8P62 - chains 5 and A of the 14 polymer chains in the assembly; structure by electron microscopy, 3.90 A resolution.

Chain 5:
Name: Minichromosome maintenance protein 5
Source organism: Saccharomyces cerevisiae
Notes: EC 3.6.4.12
UniProt: P29496 (MCM5_YEAST); residues 1-775 here = UniProt positions 1-775
Amino-acid sequence (775 residues; row label = number of the first residue in the row):
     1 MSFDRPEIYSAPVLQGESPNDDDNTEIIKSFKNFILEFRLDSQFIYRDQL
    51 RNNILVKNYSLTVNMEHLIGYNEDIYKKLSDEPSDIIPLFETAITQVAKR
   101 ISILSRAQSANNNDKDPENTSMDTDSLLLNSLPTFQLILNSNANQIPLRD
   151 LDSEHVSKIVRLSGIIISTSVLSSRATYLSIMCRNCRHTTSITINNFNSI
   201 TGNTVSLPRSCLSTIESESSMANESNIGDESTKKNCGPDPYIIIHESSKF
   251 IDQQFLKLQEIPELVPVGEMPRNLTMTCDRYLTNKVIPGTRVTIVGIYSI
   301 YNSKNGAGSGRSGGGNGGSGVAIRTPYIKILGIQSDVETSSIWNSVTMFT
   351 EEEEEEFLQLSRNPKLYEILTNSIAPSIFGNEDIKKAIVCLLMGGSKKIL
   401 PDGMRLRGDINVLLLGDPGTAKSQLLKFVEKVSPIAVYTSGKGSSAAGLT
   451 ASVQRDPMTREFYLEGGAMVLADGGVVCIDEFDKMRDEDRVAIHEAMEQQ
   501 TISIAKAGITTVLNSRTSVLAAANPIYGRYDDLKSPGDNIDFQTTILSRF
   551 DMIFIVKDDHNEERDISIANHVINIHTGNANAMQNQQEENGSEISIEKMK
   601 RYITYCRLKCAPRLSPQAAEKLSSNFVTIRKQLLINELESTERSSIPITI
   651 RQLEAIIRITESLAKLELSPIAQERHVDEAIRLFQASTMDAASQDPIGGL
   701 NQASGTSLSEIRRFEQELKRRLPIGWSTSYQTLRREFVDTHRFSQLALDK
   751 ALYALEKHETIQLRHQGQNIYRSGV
Unresolved in the structure: 1-19, 109-127, 214-233, 307-318, 342-345, 700-705, 774-775
Ion coordination: Zn2+: Cys-186, Cys-211
Residues lining bound ligands:
  - ATP (adenosine-5'-triphosphate), molecule 1: Ser-377, Ile-378, Phe-379, Asn-381, Asp-417, Pro-418, Gly-419, Thr-420, Ala-421, Lys-422, Ser-423, Gln-424, Asn-524, Val-572
  - ATP, molecule 2: Glu-498, Gln-499, Arg-549, Ile-650, Arg-651, Glu-654
UniProt features mapped onto this chain:
  - motif: Ser-548 to Asp-551 (Arginine finger)
  - binding site (ATP): Gly-416 to Ser-423
  - mutagenesis: Lys-422 (K422A: Loss of MCM2-7 complex helicase activity)

Chain A:
Molecule: 9-nt DNA strand
Sequence (9 nucleotides; numbered 14 to 22; the number before each row is that of its first residue):
    14 AAAAAAAAA

Interface between chain 5 and chain A:
Contacting residue pairs - 9 pairs, chain 5 then chain A:
  Ser-445(5) with DA18(A), hydrogen bond to the phosphate
  Ala-447(5) with DA17(A), phosphate contact
  Ala-451(5) with DA17(A), phosphate contact
  Val-453(5) with DA16(A), sugar contact
  Arg-455(5) with DA14(A), base contact
  Phe-462(5) with DA15(A), sugar contact
  Lys-506(5) with DA16(A), sugar contact; DA17(A), salt bridge to the phosphate
  Ala-507(5) with DA16(A), phosphate contact
Interface residues without a listed pair, chain 5 (11 interface residues in all): Gly-448, Ser-452, Arg-460

In short:
Chain 5 and chain A form an interface of 11 and 5 residues respectively, with 1 hydrogen bond and 1 salt
bridge. Polar contacts include Ser-445(5)/DA18(A) and Lys-506(5)/DA17(A). Ligands of chain 5: ATP.
Here chain 5 is Minichromosome maintenance protein 5 (Saccharomyces cerevisiae) and chain A is a 9-nt DNA
strand. Entry 8P62 (S. cerevisiae ssDNA-sCMGE after DNA replication initiation) was determined by electron
microscopy together with 8P5E and 8P63 from the same study.
